Entry 8J8Q (X-ray diffraction, 3.11 A resolution); this record covers chains C and R of the 4 polymer chains in the assembly.

[Chain C]
Molecule: CTR9-like protein
Source organism: Saccharomyces eubayanus
UniProtKB: A0A0L8RHL9 (A0A0L8RHL9_SACEU); numbering as in UniProt (aligned over 1-907)
Chain sequence (907 residues; row label = number of the first residue in the row):
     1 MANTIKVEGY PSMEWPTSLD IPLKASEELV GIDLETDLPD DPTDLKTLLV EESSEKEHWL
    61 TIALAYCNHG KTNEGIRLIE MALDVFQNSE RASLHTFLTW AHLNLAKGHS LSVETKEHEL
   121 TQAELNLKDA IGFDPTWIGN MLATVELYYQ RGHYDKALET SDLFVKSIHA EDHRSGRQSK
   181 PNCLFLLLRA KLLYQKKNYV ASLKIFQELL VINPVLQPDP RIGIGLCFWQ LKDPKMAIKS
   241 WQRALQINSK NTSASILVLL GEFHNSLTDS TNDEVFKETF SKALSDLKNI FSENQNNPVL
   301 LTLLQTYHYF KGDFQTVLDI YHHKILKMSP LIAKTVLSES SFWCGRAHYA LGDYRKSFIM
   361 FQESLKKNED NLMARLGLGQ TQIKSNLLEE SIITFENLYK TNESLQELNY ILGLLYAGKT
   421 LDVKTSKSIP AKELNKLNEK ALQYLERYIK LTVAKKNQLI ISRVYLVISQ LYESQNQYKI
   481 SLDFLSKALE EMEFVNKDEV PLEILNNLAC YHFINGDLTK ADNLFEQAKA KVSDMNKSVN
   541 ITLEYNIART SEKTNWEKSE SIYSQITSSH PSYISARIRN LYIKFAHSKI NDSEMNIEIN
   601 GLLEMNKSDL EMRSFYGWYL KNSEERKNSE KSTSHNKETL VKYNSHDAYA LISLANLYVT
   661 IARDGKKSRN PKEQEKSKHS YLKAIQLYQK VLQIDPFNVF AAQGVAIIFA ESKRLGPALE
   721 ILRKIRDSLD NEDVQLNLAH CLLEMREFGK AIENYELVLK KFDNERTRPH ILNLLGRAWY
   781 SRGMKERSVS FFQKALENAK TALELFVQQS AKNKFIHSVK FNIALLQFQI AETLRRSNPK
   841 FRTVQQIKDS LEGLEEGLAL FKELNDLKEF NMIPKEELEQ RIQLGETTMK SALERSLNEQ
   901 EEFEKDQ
Unresolved in the structure: 1, 532-535, 664-673, 833-848, 866-874, 907
Modified / non-standard residues: Mse1, Mse535, Mse872 (selenomethionine); Mse13, Mse81, Mse141, Mse236, Mse328, Mse360, Mse373, Mse492, Mse595, Mse605, Mse612, Mse745, Mse784, Mse889 (selenomethionine; parent Met)

[Chain R]
Molecule: RTF1-like protein
Source organism: Saccharomyces eubayanus
UniProtKB: A0A0L8RIY1 (A0A0L8RIY1_SACEU); numbering as in UniProt (aligned over 494-570)
Chain sequence (77 residues; row label = number of the first residue in the row):
   494 SKSDPFSRLK TRTKVYYQEI QKEENAKAKE MAQQEKLQED RETKERREKE LLLAQFRRLG
   554 GLERMIGELD IKFDFKF
Unresolved in the structure: 494-501
Modified / non-standard residues: Mse524 (selenomethionine; parent Met); Mse558 (selenomethionine; parent Met)

[Interface between chain C and chain R]
Residue-residue contacts (59):
  K204(C) - Y510(R)
  K204(C) - Q514(R)
  Q207(C) - Y510(R)  hydrogen bond
  E208(C) - K507(R)  salt bridge
  V211(C) - T506(R)
  V211(C) - Y509(R)  hydrophobic
  V211(C) - Y510(R)  hydrophobic
  I212(C) - T506(R)
  L267(C) - F549(R)
  L267(C) - L555(R)  hydrophobic
  S270(C) - F549(R)
  T271(C) - E543(R)
  T271(C) - L544(R)
  N272(C) - E543(R)
  D273(C) - Q548(R)  hydrogen bond (side chain-backbone)
  D273(C) - F549(R)  hydrogen bond (side chain-backbone)
  D273(C) - Mse558(R)
  F276(C) - F549(R)  hydrophobic
  F276(C) - L555(R)  hydrophobic
  F276(C) - Mse558(R)  hydrophobic
  K277(C) - E561(R)  salt bridge
  K277(C) - L562(R)
  F280(C) - I559(R)  hydrophobic
  S281(C) - L562(R)
  L284(C) - L562(R)  hydrophobic
  L284(C) - F566(R)
  K288(C) - I564(R)
  K288(C) - K565(R)  hydrogen bond (side chain-backbone)
  K288(C) - F566(R)
  F291(C) - F570(R)  hydrophobic
  Q295(C) - K569(R)
  L304(C) - F566(R)  hydrophobic
  L304(C) - F570(R)  hydrophobic
  Y307(C) - I559(R)  hydrophobic
  Y307(C) - I564(R)  hydrogen bond (side chain-backbone)
  Y307(C) - K565(R)
  Y307(C) - F566(R)  hydrophobic
  H308(C) - F568(R)
  F310(C) - L555(R)  hydrophobic
  F310(C) - E556(R)
  F310(C) - I559(R)  hydrophobic
  K311(C) - I559(R)
  K311(C) - G560(R)
  K311(C) - K565(R)
  D313(C) - F568(R)
  T316(C) - F570(R)
  D319(C) - F570(R)
  I320(C) - F570(R)  hydrophobic
  H323(C) - F570(R)
  K456(C) - L545(R)
  N457(C) - L544(R)
  N457(C) - L545(R)
  N457(C) - R550(R)  hydrogen bond (backbone-side chain)
  Q458(C) - L545(R)
  Q458(C) - R550(R)
  L459(C) - L545(R)
  L459(C) - R551(R)
  I461(C) - L552(R)  hydrophobic
  V495(C) - R551(R)
Other interface residues (no listed pair), chain C (39 interface residues in all): S266, L287, L301, Y309, F494
Other interface residues (no listed pair), chain R (29 interface residues in all): E541, L546, A547

[In short]
39 residues of chain C face 29 of chain R across their interface, with 6 hydrogen bonds and 2 salt bridges.
Polar pairs include E208(C)-K507(R), K277(C)-E561(R) and Q207(C)-Y510(R).
Here chain C is CTR9-like protein and chain R is RTF1-like protein, both from Saccharomyces eubayanus. Entry
8J8Q (Structure of the four-component Paf1 complex from Saccharomyces eubayanus) was determined by X-ray
diffraction together with 8J8P from the same study.
